Entry 6I0D (X-ray diffraction, 3.60 A resolution); this record covers chains 4 and 6 of the 16 polymer chains in the assembly.

Chain 4:
Name: NADH-quinone oxidoreductase subunit 4
From: Thermus thermophilus HB8
Notes: EC 1.6.5.11
UniProtKB: Q56220 (NQO4_THET8); numbering as in UniProt (aligned over 1-409)
Sequence (409 residues; row label = number of the first residue in the row):
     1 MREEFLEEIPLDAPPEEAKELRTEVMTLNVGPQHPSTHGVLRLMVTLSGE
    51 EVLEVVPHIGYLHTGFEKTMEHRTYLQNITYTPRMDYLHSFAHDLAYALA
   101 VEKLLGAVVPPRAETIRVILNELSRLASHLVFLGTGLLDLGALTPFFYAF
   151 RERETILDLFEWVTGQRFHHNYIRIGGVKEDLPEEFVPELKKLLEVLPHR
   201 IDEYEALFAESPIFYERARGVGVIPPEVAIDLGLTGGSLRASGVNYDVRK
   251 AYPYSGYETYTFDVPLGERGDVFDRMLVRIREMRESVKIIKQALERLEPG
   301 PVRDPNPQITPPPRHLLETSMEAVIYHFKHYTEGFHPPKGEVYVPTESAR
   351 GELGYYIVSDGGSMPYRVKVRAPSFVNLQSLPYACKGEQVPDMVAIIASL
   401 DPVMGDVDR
Disordered / not traced: 1-25
Residues lining bound ligands: decylubiquinone (DCQ; 2-decyl-5,6-dimethoxy-3-methylcyclohexa-2,5-diene-1,4-dione): Gln-33, His-38, Gly-39, Val-40, Tyr-87, Leu-88, Val-131, Thr-135, Leu-138, Pro-402, Val-403
From the paper describing this entry:
  - binding site for decylubiquinone: His-38, Tyr-87
  - contacts within the chain: His-38/Asp-139 (salt bridge)
  - conformationally variable residues (domain motion, loop rearrangement): Met-26 to Ile-59
  - catalytic residues: His-38, Tyr-87 (proposed by the authors, not directly observed)

Chain 6:
Name: NADH-quinone oxidoreductase subunit 6
From: Thermus thermophilus HB8
Notes: EC 1.6.5.11
UniProtKB: Q56218 (NQO6_THET8); numbering as in UniProt (aligned over 1-181)
Sequence (181 residues; numbered 1 to 181; the number before each row is that of its first residue):
     1 MALKDLFERDVQELEREGILFTTLEKLVAWGRSNSLWPATFGLACCAIEM
    51 MASTDARNDLARFGSEVFRASPRQADVMIVAGRLSKKMAPVMRRVWEQMP
   101 DPKWVISMGACASSGGMFNNYAIVQNVDSVVPVDVYVPGCPPRPEALIYA
   151 VMQLQKKVRGQAYNERGERLPPVAAWKRTRG
Disordered / not traced: 1-15
Bound ions: 4Fe-4S cluster Fe: Cys-45, Cys-46, Cys-111, Cys-140
Residues lining bound ligands:
  - decylubiquinone (DCQ; 2-decyl-5,6-dimethoxy-3-methylcyclohexa-2,5-diene-1,4-dione): Thr-40, Gly-42, Leu-43, Ala-44, Ala-47, Met-51, Thr-54
  - 4Fe-4S cluster (SF4): Ala-44, Cys-45, Cys-46, Gly-82, Arg-83, Gly-109, Ala-110, Cys-111, Phe-118, Gly-139, Cys-140, Pro-141
Swiss-Prot annotation at these positions:
  - binding site ([4Fe-4S] cluster): Cys-45, Cys-46, Cys-111, Cys-140
From the paper describing this entry:
  - binding site for decylubiquinone: Met-51

Chain 4 / chain 6 interface:
Residue-residue contacts (57):
  Pro-32(4) / Met-88(6)  hydrophobic
  Pro-32(4) / Val-91(6)  hydrophobic
  Gln-33(4) / Gly-42(6)  hydrogen bond (side chain-backbone)
  His-34(4) / Ala-70(6)  hydrogen bond (side chain-backbone)
  Ser-36(4) / Ala-70(6)
  Val-40(4) / Gly-42(6)
  Val-40(4) / Leu-43(6)
  Val-40(4) / Met-88(6)  hydrophobic
  Ile-59(4) / Lys-87(6)
  Gly-60(4) / Ser-85(6)
  Gly-60(4) / Lys-87(6)
  Tyr-61(4) / Ser-85(6)
  Tyr-61(4) / Lys-87(6)
  Tyr-61(4) / Met-88(6)
  Leu-62(4) / Leu-43(6)
  Leu-62(4) / Arg-83(6)
  Leu-62(4) / Ser-85(6)
  His-63(4) / Ser-85(6)
  His-63(4) / Tyr-121(6)  hydrogen bond
  His-63(4) / Ala-122(6)
  Thr-64(4) / Arg-83(6)
  Thr-64(4) / Phe-118(6)
  Thr-64(4) / Asn-120(6)  hydrogen bond (backbone-side chain)
  Thr-64(4) / Ala-122(6)
  Phe-66(4) / Arg-83(6)
  Phe-66(4) / Phe-118(6)  hydrophobic
  Thr-69(4) / Asn-120(6)  hydrogen bond
  Arg-73(4) / Met-117(6)  hydrogen bond (side chain-backbone)
  Thr-80(4) / Met-117(6)
  Tyr-81(4) / Met-117(6)  hydrogen bond (side chain-backbone)
  Tyr-81(4) / Phe-118(6)  hydrophobic
  Arg-84(4) / Cys-45(6)
  Arg-84(4) / Arg-83(6)  hydrogen bond (backbone-side chain)
  Arg-84(4) / Met-117(6)
  Tyr-87(4) / Cys-45(6)  hydrophobic
  Tyr-87(4) / Ile-48(6)  hydrophobic
  Tyr-87(4) / Arg-83(6)
  Leu-88(4) / Ile-48(6)  hydrophobic
  Thr-135(4) / Met-51(6)
  Phe-146(4) / Met-51(6)  hydrophobic
  Phe-147(4) / Thr-54(6)
  Phe-150(4) / Ala-52(6)  hydrophobic
  Phe-150(4) / Asp-55(6)
  Glu-154(4) / Asp-55(6)
  Glu-154(4) / Arg-57(6)  salt bridge
  Asp-158(4) / Arg-57(6)  salt bridge
  Glu-161(4) / Arg-143(6)  salt bridge
  Gln-166(4) / Cys-140(6)  hydrogen bond (side chain-backbone)
  Arg-167(4) / Glu-49(6)  salt bridge
  Arg-167(4) / Arg-57(6)
  Arg-167(4) / Arg-143(6)
  Arg-167(4) / Pro-144(6)
  Phe-168(4) / Cys-45(6)
  Phe-168(4) / Glu-49(6)
  Phe-168(4) / Pro-141(6)  hydrophobic
  His-169(4) / Cys-45(6)
  His-169(4) / Pro-141(6)
Also at the interface, not in a pair above, chain 4 (35 interface residues in all): Gly-65, Lys-68, Met-85, Val-131, Arg-151
Also at the interface, not in a pair above, chain 6 (31 interface residues in all): Thr-40, Phe-41, Ala-44, Ala-56, Val-95, Ile-123

Overview:
Chain 4 and chain 6 form an interface of 35 and 31 residues respectively; the contacts include 9 hydrogen
bonds and 4 salt bridges. Polar pairs include Glu-154(4)/Arg-57(6), Asp-158(4)/Arg-57(6) and
Glu-161(4)/Arg-143(6). The paper reports catalytic residues His-38(4) and Tyr-87(4); a binding site for
decylubiquinone at His-38(4), Tyr-87(4) and Met-51(6).
Here chain 4 is NADH-quinone oxidoreductase subunit 4 and chain 6 is NADH-quinone oxidoreductase subunit 6,
both from Thermus thermophilus HB8. Entry 6I0D (Respiratory complex I from Thermus thermophilus with bound
Decyl-Ubiquinone) was determined by X-ray diffraction, deposited together with 6I1P, 6Q8O, 6Q8W, 6Q8X, 6Y11,
6ZIY and 3 further entries.
